PDB entry 7SPC | electron microscopy, 2.95 A resolution | chains EF1 and EF2 of the 34 polymer chains in the assembly

== Chain EF1 (and EF2) ==
Name: TraB
Source organism: Salmonella typhi
Notes: chain EF2 of this document is another copy of the same molecule, construct and numbering; everything in this record applies to it too
Reference sequence: Q8KNL7 (Q8KNL7_SALTI); residue numbers follow UniProt; this construct covers 1-453
Amino-acid sequence (453 residues; row label = number of the first residue in the row):
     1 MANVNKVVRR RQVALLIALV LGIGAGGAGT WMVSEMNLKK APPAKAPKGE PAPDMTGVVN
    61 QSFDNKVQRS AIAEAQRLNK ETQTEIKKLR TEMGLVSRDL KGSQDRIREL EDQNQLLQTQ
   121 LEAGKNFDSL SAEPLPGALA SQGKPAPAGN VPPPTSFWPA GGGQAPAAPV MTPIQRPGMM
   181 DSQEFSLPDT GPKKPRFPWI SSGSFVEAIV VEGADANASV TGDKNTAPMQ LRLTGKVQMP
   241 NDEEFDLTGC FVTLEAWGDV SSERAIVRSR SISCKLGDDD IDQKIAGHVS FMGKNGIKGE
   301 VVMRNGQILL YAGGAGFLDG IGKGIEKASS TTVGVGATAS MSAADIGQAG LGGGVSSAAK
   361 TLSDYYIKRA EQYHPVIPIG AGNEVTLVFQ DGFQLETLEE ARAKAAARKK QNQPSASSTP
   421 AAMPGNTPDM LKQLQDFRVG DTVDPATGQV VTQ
Unresolved in the structure: 1-193, 332-354, 414-453
Disulfides: Cys250-Cys274

== How chain EF1 and chain EF2 interact ==
Contacting residue pairs (73):
  Val211(EF1) with Gly293(EF2)
  Glu212(EF1) with His288(EF2), salt bridge; Ser290(EF2), hydrogen bond; Gly293(EF2); Asn295(EF2)
  Gly213(EF1) with Gly293(EF2), hydrogen bond (backbone-backbone); Lys294(EF2); Asn295(EF2), hydrogen bond (backbone-backbone)
  Ala214(EF1) with Lys294(EF2); Asn295(EF2)
  Asp215(EF1) with Ser262(EF2); Lys294(EF2), salt bridge
  Ala227(EF1) with Asn295(EF2)
  Pro228(EF1) with His288(EF2); Asn295(EF2)
  Gln230(EF1) with Gly203(EF2), hydrogen bond (side chain-backbone)
  Arg232(EF1) with Asp242(EF2), salt bridge
  Thr248(EF1) with Asn241(EF2), hydrogen bond (backbone-side chain)
  Gly249(EF1) with Pro240(EF2); Asn241(EF2), hydrogen bond (backbone-backbone)
  Phe251(EF1) with Ser202(EF2); Gly203(EF2); Phe205(EF2), hydrophobic; Met239(EF2); Pro240(EF2), hydrophobic
  Thr253(EF1) with Gly203(EF2)
  Arg270(EF1) with Gln390(EF2); Asp391(EF2), salt bridge
  Ser273(EF1) with Ser201(EF2); Ser202(EF2), hydrogen bond (side chain-backbone); Pro240(EF2)
  Cys274(EF1) with Pro240(EF2), hydrophobic; Asn241(EF2)
  Lys275(EF1) with Trp199(EF2), hydrogen bond (side chain-backbone); Ser201(EF2); Pro240(EF2); Asn241(EF2), hydrogen bond (backbone-side chain); Glu243(EF2)
  Leu276(EF1) with Asn241(EF2)
  Asp280(EF1) with Trp199(EF2); Ser201(EF2)
  Asp282(EF1) with Trp199(EF2), hydrogen bond; Ser201(EF2); Ser202(EF2), hydrogen bond; Gly392(EF2)
  Arg304(EF1) with Ser261(EF2); Glu263(EF2), salt bridge
  Glu326(EF1) with Lys327(EF2)
  Ser330(EF1) with Ser329(EF2), hydrogen bond (side chain-backbone); Thr331(EF2)
  Thr331(EF1) with Thr331(EF2), hydrogen bond (backbone-side chain)
  Val355(EF1) with Gly316(EF2); Phe317(EF2), hydrophobic; Gly320(EF2)
  Ser357(EF1) with Asp319(EF2)
  Ala358(EF1) with Gly313(EF2); Gly316(EF2), hydrogen bond (backbone-backbone); Phe317(EF2)
  Leu362(EF1) with Gly313(EF2)
  Tyr365(EF1) with Met303(EF2); Asn305(EF2), hydrogen bond; Leu309(EF2), hydrophobic; Ala370(EF2); Glu371(EF2)
  Arg369(EF1) with Met303(EF2)
  Gln372(EF1) with Ala218(EF2), hydrogen bond (side chain-backbone); Ser219(EF2); Val220(EF2)
  Tyr373(EF1) with Val260(EF2)
  His374(EF1) with Ser261(EF2), hydrogen bond
  Ile379(EF1) with Lys294(EF2)
  Ala381(EF1) with Gly293(EF2)
  Leu398(EF1) with Trp199(EF2)
Also at the interface, not in a pair above, chain EF1 (44 interface residues in all): Cys250, Ile281, Ala328, Ser356, Thr361, Tyr366, Val376, Pro378
Also at the interface, not in a pair above, chain EF2 (50 interface residues in all): Ile200, Ser204, Gln238, Asp259, Arg264, Ala312, Lys323, Ser330, Lys360, Ile367, Pro375, Val388

== In short ==
The interface between chain EF1 and chain EF2 involves 44 residues on one side and 50 on the other, with 17
hydrogen bonds and 5 salt bridges. Polar contacts include Glu212(EF1)-His288(EF2), Asp215(EF1)-Lys294(EF2) and
Arg232(EF1)-Asp242(EF2).
Both chains are TraB (Salmonella typhi). Entry 7SPC (Models for C17 reconstruction of Outer Membrane Core
Complex (OMCC) of Type IV Secretion System (T4SS) ...) was determined by electron microscopy (same publication
as 7SPB, 7SPI, 7SPJ and 7SPK).
